Entry 1BVY (X-ray diffraction, 2.03 A resolution); this record covers chains A and F of the 3 polymer chains in the assembly.

== Chain A ==
Molecule: Protein (cytochrome P450 bm-3)
Source organism: Bacillus megaterium
Notes: EC 1.14.14.1; fragment: heme-binding domain
UniProt: P14779 (CPXB_BACME); residues 1-458 here = UniProt positions 1-458
Sequence (458 residues; row label = number of the first residue in the row):
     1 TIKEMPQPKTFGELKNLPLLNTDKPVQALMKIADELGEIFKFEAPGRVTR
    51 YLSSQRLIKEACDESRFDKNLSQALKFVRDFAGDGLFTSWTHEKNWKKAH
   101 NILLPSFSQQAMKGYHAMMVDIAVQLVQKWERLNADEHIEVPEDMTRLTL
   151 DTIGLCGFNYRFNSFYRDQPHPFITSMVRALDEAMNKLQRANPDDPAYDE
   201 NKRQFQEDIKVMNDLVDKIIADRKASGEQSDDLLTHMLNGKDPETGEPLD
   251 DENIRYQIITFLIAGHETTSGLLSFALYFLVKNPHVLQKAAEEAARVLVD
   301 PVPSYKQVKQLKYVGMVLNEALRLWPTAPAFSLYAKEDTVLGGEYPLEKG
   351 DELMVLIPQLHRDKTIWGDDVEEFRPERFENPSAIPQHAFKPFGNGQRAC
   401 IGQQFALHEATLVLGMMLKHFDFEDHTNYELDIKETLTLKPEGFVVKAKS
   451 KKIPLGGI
Unresolved in the structure: 1-19
Swiss-Prot annotation at these positions:
  - site: Thr269 (Important for catalytic activity)
  - mutagenesis: Thr269 (T269A: Contrary to wild-type, significant decrease in the formation of the high-spin complex via substrate binding, and decreased substrate-induced reduction potential shift with saturating ...)
Metal / ion sites: heme Fe: Cys400 (together with 1,2-ethanediol)
Small-molecule neighbours:
  - FMN (flavin mononucleotide): Ile385, Pro386, Gln387
  - heme (HEM): Lys69, Leu75, Leu86, Phe87, Trp96, Phe107, Ile153, Thr260, Phe261, Ala264, Gly265, Thr268, Thr269, Leu272, Leu322, Thr327, Ala328, Phe331, Pro392, Phe393, Gly394, Gln397, Arg398, Ala399, Cys400, Ile401, Gly402, Phe405, Ala406
Reported in the primary citation:
  - heme coordination: Cys400
  - binding site for flavin mononucleotide: Ile385, Gln387
  - binding site for heme: Pro392, Arg398

== Chain F ==
Molecule: Protein (cytochrome P450 bm-3)
Source organism: Bacillus megaterium
Notes: EC 1.14.14.1; fragment: fmn-binding domain
UniProt: P14779 (CPXB_BACME); residue numbers follow UniProt; this construct covers 459-649
Sequence (191 residues; row label = number of the first residue in the row):
   459 PSPSTEQSAKKVRKKAENAHNTPLLVLYGSNMGTAEGTARDLADIAMSKG
   509 FAPQVATLDSHAGNLPREGAVLIVTASYNGHPPDNAKQFVDWLDQASADE
   559 VKGVRYSVFGCGDKNWATTYQKVPAFIDETLAAKGAENIADRGEADASDD
   609 FEGTYEEWREHMWSDVAAYFNLDIENSEDNKSTLSLQFVDS
Unresolved in the structure: 459-478, 631-649
Small-molecule neighbours: FMN (flavin mononucleotide): Gly487, Ser488, Asn489, Met490, Gly491, Thr492, Ala493, Glu494, Ala534, Ser535, Tyr536, Asn537, Gly538, Cys569, Gly570, Asp571, Trp574, Thr577, Tyr578, Gln579
Reported in the primary citation:
  - binding site for flavin mononucleotide: Asn537, Trp574

== Chain A / chain F interface ==
Residue-residue contacts - 16 pairs, chain A then chain F:
  His100(A) - Glu494(F)  salt bridge
  Asn101(A) - Arg498(F)  hydrogen bond
  Leu104(A) - Glu494(F)
  Leu104(A) - Gly495(F)
  Pro105(A) - Gly495(F)
  Pro105(A) - Arg498(F)
  Pro105(A) - Asp499(F)
  Gln109(A) - Phe609(F)
  Gln110(A) - Phe609(F)
  Gln110(A) - Glu610(F)
  Lys241(A) - Met505(F)
  Pro243(A) - Met505(F)  hydrophobic
  Pro382(A) - Trp574(F)
  Ser383(A) - Asn573(F)  hydrogen bond (side chain-backbone)
  Ser383(A) - Trp574(F)
  Gln387(A) - Asn489(F)
Also at the interface, not in a pair above, chain A (15 interface residues in all): Asp242, Tyr305, His388, Gly396
Also at the interface, not in a pair above, chain F (16 interface residues in all): Gly491, Pro511, Val513, Tyr536, Asp542, Tyr613
The authors on this interface:
  - pairs named by the authors: Pro382(A)-Trp574(F), Ser383(A)-Trp574(F), Ile385(A)-Trp574(F) (water-mediated contact)
  - interface residues, chain A: His100(A)

== In short ==
15 residues of chain A face 16 of chain F across their interface, with 2 hydrogen bonds and 1 salt bridge.
Among the polar pairs are His100(A)-Glu494(F), Asn101(A)-Arg498(F) and Ser383(A)-Asn573(F). The authors report
contacts between Pro382(A) and Trp574(F) and Ser383(A) and Trp574(F); a water-mediated contact between
Ile385(A) and Trp574(F). The paper reports a binding site for flavin mononucleotide at Ile385(A), Gln387(A)
and Asn537(F) among others; a binding site for heme at Pro392(A) and Arg398(A).
Here chain A is Protein (cytochrome P450 bm-3) and chain F is Protein (cytochrome P450 bm-3), both from
Bacillus megaterium. Entry 1BVY (Complex of the heme and FMN-binding domains of the cytochrome P450(BM-3)) was
determined by X-ray diffraction (same publication as 1BU7).
